8HWA - chains A and K of the 8 polymer chains in the assembly; structure by electron microscopy, 3.70 A resolution.

[Chain A (and K)]
Name: Primase D5
Source organism: Monkeypox virus
Notes: chain K of this document is another copy of the same molecule, construct and numbering; everything in this record applies to it too
UniProt: Q5IXS3 (Q5IXS3_MONPV); residue numbers follow UniProt; this construct covers 1-785
Chain sequence (785 residues; each row starts with the number of its first residue):
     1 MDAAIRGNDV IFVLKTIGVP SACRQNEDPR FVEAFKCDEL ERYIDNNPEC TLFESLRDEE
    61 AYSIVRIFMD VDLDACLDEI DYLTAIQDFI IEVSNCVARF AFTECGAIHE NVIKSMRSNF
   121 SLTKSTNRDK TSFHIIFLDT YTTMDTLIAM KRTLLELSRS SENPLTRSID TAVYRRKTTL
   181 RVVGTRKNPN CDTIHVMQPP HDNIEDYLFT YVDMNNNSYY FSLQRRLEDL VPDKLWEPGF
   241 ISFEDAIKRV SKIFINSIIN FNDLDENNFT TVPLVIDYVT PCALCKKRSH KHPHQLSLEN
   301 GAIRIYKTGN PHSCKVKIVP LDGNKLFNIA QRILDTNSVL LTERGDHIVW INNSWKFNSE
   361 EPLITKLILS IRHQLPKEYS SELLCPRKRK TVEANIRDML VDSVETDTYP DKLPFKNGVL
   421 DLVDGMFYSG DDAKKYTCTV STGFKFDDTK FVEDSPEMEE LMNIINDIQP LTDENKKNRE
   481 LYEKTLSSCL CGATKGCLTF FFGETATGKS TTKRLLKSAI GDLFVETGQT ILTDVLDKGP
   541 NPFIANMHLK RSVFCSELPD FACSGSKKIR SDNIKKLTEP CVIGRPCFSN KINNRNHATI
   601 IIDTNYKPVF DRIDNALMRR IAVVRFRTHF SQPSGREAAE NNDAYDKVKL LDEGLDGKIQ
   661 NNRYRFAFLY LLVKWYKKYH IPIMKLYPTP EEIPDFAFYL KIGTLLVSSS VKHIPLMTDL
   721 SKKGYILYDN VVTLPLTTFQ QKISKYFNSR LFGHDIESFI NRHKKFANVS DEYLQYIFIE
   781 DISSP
Disordered / not traced: 701-785 (chain K: 232-785)
Metal / ion sites: Mg2+: Ser-510 (together with ATP)
Ligand contacts:
  - ATP (adenosine-5'-triphosphate), molecule 1: Ile-17, Asp-70, Asp-72, Lys-130, Ser-132, His-134, Arg-175, Leu-180, Arg-181, Lys-187, His-195
  - ATP, molecule 2: Ile-464, Asp-467, Glu-504, Thr-505, Ala-506, Thr-507, Gly-508, Lys-509, Ser-510, Thr-511, Arg-514, Glu-557, Asn-605, Phe-630, Leu-650, Leu-651, Asp-652, Leu-655, Asp-656

[Chain A / chain K interface]
Contacting residue pairs (10; chain A residue first):
  Arg-304(A) / Ile-80(K)
  Arg-304(A) / Asp-81(K)  salt bridge
  Pro-311(A) / Glu-79(K)
  Pro-311(A) / Leu-83(K)
  His-312(A) / Glu-79(K)  salt bridge
  His-312(A) / Leu-83(K)
  Val-316(A) / Leu-83(K)  hydrophobic
  Val-316(A) / Thr-84(K)
  Val-316(A) / Gln-87(K)
  Ile-318(A) / Thr-84(K)
Also at the interface, not in a pair above, chain A (8 interface residues in all): Tyr-306, Cys-314, Lys-315
Also at the interface, not in a pair above, chain K (7 interface residues in all): Tyr-82

[Overview]
8 residues of chain A and 7 residues of chain K are in contact; the contacts include 2 salt bridges. Polar
contacts include Arg-304(A)/Asp-81(K) and His-312(A)/Glu-79(K). Ligands of chain A: ATP.
Chain A and chain K are both Primase D5 (Monkeypox virus); the structure, D5 ATP-ADP-Apo-ssDNA IS1, was
determined by electron microscopy (same publication as 8HWB, 8HWF and 8HWG).
